PDB entry 6CIJ | electron microscopy, 3.90 A resolution | chains C and F of the 11 polymer chains in the assembly

[Chain C]
Name: V(D)J recombination-activating protein 1
Source organism: Mus musculus
Notes: EC 3.1.-.-, 2.3.2.27
Reference sequence: P15919 (RAG1_MOUSE); numbering as in UniProt (aligned over 265-1040)
Sequence (776 residues; row label = number of the first residue in the row):
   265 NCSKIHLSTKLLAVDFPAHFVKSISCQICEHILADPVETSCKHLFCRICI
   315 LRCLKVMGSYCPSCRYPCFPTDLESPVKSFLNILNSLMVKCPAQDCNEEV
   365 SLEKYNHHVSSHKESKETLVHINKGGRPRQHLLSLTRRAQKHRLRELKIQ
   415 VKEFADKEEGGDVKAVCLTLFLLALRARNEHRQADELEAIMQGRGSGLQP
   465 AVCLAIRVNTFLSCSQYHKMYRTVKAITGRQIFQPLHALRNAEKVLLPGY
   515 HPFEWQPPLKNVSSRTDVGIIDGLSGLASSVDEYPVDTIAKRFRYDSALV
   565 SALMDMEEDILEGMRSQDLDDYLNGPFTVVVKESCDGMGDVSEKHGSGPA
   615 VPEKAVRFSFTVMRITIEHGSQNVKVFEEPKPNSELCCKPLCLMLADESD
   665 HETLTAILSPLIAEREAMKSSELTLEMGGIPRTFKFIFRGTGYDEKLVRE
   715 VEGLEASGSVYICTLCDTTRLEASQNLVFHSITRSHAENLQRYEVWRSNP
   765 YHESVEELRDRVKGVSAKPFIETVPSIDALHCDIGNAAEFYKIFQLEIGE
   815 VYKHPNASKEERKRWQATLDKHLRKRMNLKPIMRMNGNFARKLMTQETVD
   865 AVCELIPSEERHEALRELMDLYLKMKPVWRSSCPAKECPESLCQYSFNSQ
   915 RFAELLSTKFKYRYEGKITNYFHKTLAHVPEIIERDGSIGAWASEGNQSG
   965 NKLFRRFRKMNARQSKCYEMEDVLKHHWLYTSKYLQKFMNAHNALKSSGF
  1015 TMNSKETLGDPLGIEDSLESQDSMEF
Unresolved in the structure: 265-391, 1008-1040
Sequence notes: conflict Gln962 (Glu in P15919)
Metal / ion sites: Ca2+: Asp600, Gly601 (shared with 1 residue of chain G); Zn2+: Cys727, Cys730, His937, His942
Curated features (UniProtKB/Swiss-Prot):
  - zinc finger: Cys290 to Arg329 (RING-type), Leu351 to Lys380 (RAG1-type)
  - DNA-binding region: Gly389 to Gln456 (NBD)
  - binding site (Zn(2+)): Cys266, His270, Cys290, Cys293, His295, Cys305, His307, Cys310, Cys313, Cys325, Cys328, Cys355, Cys360, His372, His376
  - binding site (a divalent metal cation): Asp600, Asp708
  - site: Trp893 (Essential for DNA hairpin formation, participates in base-stacking interactions near the cleavage site)
  - mutagenesis: His307 (H307A: Displays lower E3 ligase activity and affects the joining step of V(D)J recombination), Cys325 (C325G: Loss of E3 ligase activity and affects the joining step of V(D)J recombination), Arg391 (R391A: Defects in converting nicked products to hairpins; R391L: Impairs DNA-binding and hairpin formation while maintaining some nicking activity), Arg393 (R393A: Impairs DNA-binding and hairpin formation while maintaining some nicking activity), Arg401 (R401A: Allows robust hairpin activity), Arg402 (R402A: Defects in converting nicked products to hairpins), Lys405 (K405A: Reduced hairpin activity), His406 (H406A: Allows robust hairpin activity), Arg407 (R407A: Impairs DNA-binding and reduces hairpin formation without affecting nicking activity), Asn443 (N443A: Impairs DNA-binding; when associated with A-445), His445 (H445A: Impairs DNA-binding; when associated with A-443), Asp546 (D546A: Loss of DNA-binding), 21 further mutagenesis entries in UniProt
Reported in the primary citation:
  - catalytic residues: Asp600, Asp708 (citing earlier work)

[Chain F]
Molecule: 46-nt DNA strand
Sequence (46 nucleotides; row label = number of the first residue in the row):
     1 CGGGTTTTTGTTAAGGGCTGTATCACTGTGTAAGACAGGCCAGATC
Metal / ion sites: Ca2+: DT31 (shared with 2 residues of chain A)

[How chain C and chain F interact]
Pairs across the interface - 19 pairs, chain C then chain F:
  Pro392(C) - DT6(F)  base contact
  Pro392(C) - DT7(F)  phosphate contact
  Arg393(C) - DT7(F)  salt bridge to the phosphate
  Leu399(C) - DT8(F)  phosphate contact
  Thr400(C) - DT9(F)  phosphate contact
  Arg407(C) - DT8(F)  salt bridge to the phosphate
  Tyr485(C) - DG20(F)  hydrogen bond to the phosphate
  Lys489(C) - DT19(F)  phosphate contact
  Lys489(C) - DG20(F)  salt bridge to the phosphate
  Gln495(C) - DT19(F)  phosphate contact
  Pro499(C) - DG20(F)  phosphate contact
  His501(C) - DT19(F)  salt bridge to the phosphate
  Ser606(C) - DG28(F)  phosphate contact
  Lys608(C) - DT27(F)  phosphate contact
  His609(C) - DT27(F)  hydrogen bond to the phosphate
  Gly610(C) - DC26(F)  phosphate contact
  Ser611(C) - DC26(F)  phosphate contact
  Gln978(C) - DC26(F)  sugar contact
  Gln978(C) - DT27(F)  hydrogen bond to the sugar
Also at the interface, not in a pair above, chain C (20 interface residues in all): Gln394, Ala403, His406, Arg486
Also at the interface, not in a pair above, chain F (11 interface residues in all): DC18, DT21

[Overview]
20 residues of chain C and 11 residues of chain F are in contact; the contacts include 3 hydrogen bonds and 4
salt bridges. Polar contacts include Gln978(C)-DT27(F), Tyr485(C)-DG20(F) and His609(C)-DT27(F). The paper
reports catalytic residues Asp600(C) and Asp708(C).
Chain C is V(D)J recombination-activating protein 1 (Mus musculus) and chain F is a 46-nt DNA strand; the
structure, Cryo-EM structure of mouse RAG1/2 HFC complex containing partial HMGB1 linker(3.9 A), was
determined by electron microscopy (same publication as 5ZDZ, 5ZE0, 5ZE1, 5ZE2, 6CG0, 6CIK, 6CIL and 6CIM).
